6LAO - chains A and B of the 4 polymer chains in the assembly; structure by electron microscopy, 2.64 A resolution.

# Chain A
Name: Capsid protein VP1
From: Echovirus E11
Amino-acid sequence (285 residues; row label = number of the first residue in the row):
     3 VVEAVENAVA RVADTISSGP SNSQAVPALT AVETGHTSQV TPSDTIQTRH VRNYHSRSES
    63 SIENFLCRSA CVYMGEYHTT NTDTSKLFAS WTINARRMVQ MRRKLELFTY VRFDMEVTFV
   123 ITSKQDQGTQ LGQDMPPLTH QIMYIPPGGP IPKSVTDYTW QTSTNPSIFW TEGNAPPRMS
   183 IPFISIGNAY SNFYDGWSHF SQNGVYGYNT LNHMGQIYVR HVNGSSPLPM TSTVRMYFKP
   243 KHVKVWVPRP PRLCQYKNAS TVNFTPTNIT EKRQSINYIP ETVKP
Ligand contacts: sphingosine (SPH): S71, A72, C73, I95, A97, Q102, M103, K106, L107, V113, M117, V119, I144, M145, Y146, P168, S169, I170, M181, I183, I186, Y192, S193, N194, Y210, M216, I219, M238, F240

# Chain B
Name: Capsid protein VP2
From: Echovirus E11
Amino-acid sequence (251 residues; each row starts with the number of its first residue):
    11 DRVRSITLGN STITTQESAN VVVAYGRWPE YLKDNEATAE DQPTQPDVAT CRFYTLESVT
    71 WERDSPGWWW KFPDALKDMG LFGQNMYYHY LGRAGYTIHV QCNASKFHQG CLMVVCVPEA
   131 EMGCSQVDGT VNEHSLSEGE TAKKFASTST NGTNTVQSIV TNAGMGVGVG NLTIFPHQWI
   191 NLRTNNCATI VMPYINNVPM DNMFRHHNFT LMIIPFVPLD YSSDSSTYVP ITVTVAPMCA
   251 EYNGLRLATS L

# Chain A / chain B interface
Contacting residue pairs (80):
  V34(A) with W189(B)
  E35(A) with Q188(B); W189(B), hydrogen bond (backbone-backbone); N191(B), hydrogen bond; T194(B); N195(B)
  T36(A) with A29(B); V32(B); Q188(B), hydrogen bond (backbone-side chain)
  G37(A) with H187(B)
  Y112(A) with E129(B), hydrogen bond; N206(B); N207(B)
  N190(A) with N207(B), hydrogen bond (backbone-backbone); P209(B)
  A191(A) with N207(B), hydrogen bond (backbone-side chain)
  F195(A) with E129(B); E131(B)
  Y196(A) with E131(B), hydrogen bond (backbone-side chain); H216(B)
  D197(A) with K81(B), salt bridge; E129(B); A130(B); H216(B); H217(B), hydrogen bond (backbone-backbone)
  G198(A) with R215(B)
  W199(A) with V141(B); N142(B); E143(B); R215(B), hydrogen bond (backbone-backbone)
  S200(A) with R215(B), hydrogen bond (backbone-side chain)
  H201(A) with R215(B)
  F202(A) with N212(B); R215(B)
  Q204(A) with D84(B); E143(B); F214(B); L261(B)
  Y208(A) with E131(B); M132(B), hydrogen bond (side chain-backbone); V141(B), hydrophobic; L146(B), hydrophobic
  G209(A) with E131(B)
  Y210(A) with E131(B)
  V249(A) with Y35(B)
  P250(A) with I184(B); F185(B)
  R251(A) with P128(B), hydrogen bond (side chain-backbone); E129(B), hydrogen bond (side chain-backbone)
  P252(A) with V177(B); N181(B); I184(B); F185(B)
  P253(A) with V177(B)
  R254(A) with M175(B); G176(B)
  L255(A) with N172(B); G176(B), hydrogen bond (backbone-backbone); V177(B), hydrophobic
  C256(A) with N172(B); G176(B), hydrogen bond (backbone-backbone)
  N260(A) with V137(B)
  V264(A) with E131(B); M132(B)
  N265(A) with G133(B); C134(B), hydrogen bond (side chain-backbone); Q136(B); V137(B), hydrogen bond (side chain-backbone); G139(B), hydrogen bond (side chain-backbone)
  F266(A) with V137(B); Q167(B); N172(B); G174(B); M175(B); G176(B)
  P268(A) with S159(B); Q167(B); N172(B)
  T269(A) with N172(B)
  I271(A) with T171(B)
Interface residues without a listed pair, chain A (42 interface residues in all): T111, G189, S193, S203, N205, K259, T263, T267
Interface residues without a listed pair, chain B (53 interface residues in all): N30, Y100, I169, G178, L182, I205, V208, T220

# Overview
Chain A and chain B form an interface of 42 and 53 residues respectively; the contacts include 18 hydrogen
bonds and 1 salt bridge. Among the polar pairs are D197(A)-K81(B), E35(A)-N191(B) and T36(A)-Q188(B). Chain A
binds sphingosine.
Here chain A is Capsid protein VP1 and chain B is Capsid protein VP2, both from Echovirus E11. Entry 6LAO
(Cryo-EM structure of echovirus 11 complexed with its attaching receptor CD55 at pH 5.5) was determined by
electron microscopy, deposited together with 6LA3, 6LA4, 6LA5, 6LA6, 6LA7, 6LAP and 3 further entries.
